7RHI - chains B and C of the 4 polymer chains in the assembly; structure by electron microscopy, 3.31 A resolution.

Chain B:
Protein: Cyclic nucleotide-gated cation channel beta-1
From: Homo sapiens
UniProtKB: Q14028 (CNGB1_HUMAN); residues 454-1251 here = UniProt positions 454-1251
Chain sequence (810 residues; row label = number of the first residue in the row):
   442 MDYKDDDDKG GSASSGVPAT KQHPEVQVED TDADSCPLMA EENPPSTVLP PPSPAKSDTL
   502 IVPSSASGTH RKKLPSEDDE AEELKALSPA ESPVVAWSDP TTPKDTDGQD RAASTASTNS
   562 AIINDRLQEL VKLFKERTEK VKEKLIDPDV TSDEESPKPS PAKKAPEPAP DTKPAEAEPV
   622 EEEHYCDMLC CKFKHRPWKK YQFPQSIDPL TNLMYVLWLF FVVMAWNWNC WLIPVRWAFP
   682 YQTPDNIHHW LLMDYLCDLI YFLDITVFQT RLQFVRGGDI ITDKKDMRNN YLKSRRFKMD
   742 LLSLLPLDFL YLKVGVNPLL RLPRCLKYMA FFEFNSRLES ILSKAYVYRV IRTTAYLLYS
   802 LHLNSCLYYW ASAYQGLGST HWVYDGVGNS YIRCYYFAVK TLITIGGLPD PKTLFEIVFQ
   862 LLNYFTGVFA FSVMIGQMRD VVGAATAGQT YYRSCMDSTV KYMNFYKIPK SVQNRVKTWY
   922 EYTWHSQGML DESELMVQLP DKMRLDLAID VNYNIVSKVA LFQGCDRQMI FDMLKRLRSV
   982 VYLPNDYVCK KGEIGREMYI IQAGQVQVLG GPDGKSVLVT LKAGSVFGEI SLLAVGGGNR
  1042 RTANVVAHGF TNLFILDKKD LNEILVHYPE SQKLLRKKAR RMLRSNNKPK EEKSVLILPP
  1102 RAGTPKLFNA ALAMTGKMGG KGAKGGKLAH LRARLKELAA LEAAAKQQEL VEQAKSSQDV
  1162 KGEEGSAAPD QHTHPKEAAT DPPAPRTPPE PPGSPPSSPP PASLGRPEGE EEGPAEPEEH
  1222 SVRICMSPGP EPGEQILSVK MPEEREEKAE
Not modelled in the structure: 442-644, 751-756, 1085-1251
Sequence notes: expression tag (442-453)
Residues lining bound ligands: cyclic guanosine monophosphate (PCG): V1009, V1020, L1022, V1027, F1028, G1029, E1030, I1031, S1032, R1041, R1042, T1043, A1044, V1046, M1083
What the authors report for this chain:
  - binding site for cyclic guanosine monophosphate: T1043
  - mutagenesis - G848E (Kd 5.7 uM): increased binding to Ca2+

Chain C:
Protein: cGMP-gated cation channel alpha-1
From: Homo sapiens
UniProtKB: P29973 (CNGA1_HUMAN); residues 144-690 here = UniProt positions 144-690
Chain sequence (560 residues; row label = number of the first residue in the row):
   131 MDYKDDDDKG GSASKDKKEE EKKEVVVIDP SGNTYYNWLF CITLPVMYNW TMVIARACFD
   191 ELQSDYLEYW LILDYVSDIV YLIDMFVRTR TGYLEQGLLV KEELKLINKY KSNLQFKLDV
   251 LSLIPTDLLY FKLGWNYPEI RLNRLLRFSR MFEFFQRTET RTNYPNIFRI SNLVMYIVII
   311 IHWNACVFYS ISKAIGFGND TWVYPDINDP EFGRLARKYV YSLYWSTLTL TTIGETPPPV
   371 RDSEYVFVVV DFLIGVLIFA TIVGNIGSMI SNMNAARAEF QARIDAIKQY MHFRNVSKDM
   431 EKRVIKWFDY LWTNKKTVDE KEVLKYLPDK LRAEIAINVH LDTLKKVRIF ADCEAGLLVE
   491 LVLKLQPQVY SPGDYICKKG DIGREMYIIK EGKLAVVADD GVTQFVVLSD GSYFGEISIL
   551 NIKGSKAGNR RTANIKSIGY SDLFCLSKDD LMEALTEYPD AKTMLEEKGK QILMKDGLLD
   611 LNIANAGSDP KDLEEKVTRM EGSVDLLQTR FARILAEYES MQQKLKQRLT KVEKFLKPLI
   671 DTEFSSIEGP GAESGPIDST
Not modelled in the structure: 131-155, 606-690
Sequence notes: expression tag (131-143)
Residues lining bound ligands: cyclic guanosine monophosphate (PCG): C507, V526, F535, F544, G545, E546, I547, S548, R561, T562, A563, I565, I602, K605
What the authors report for this chain:
  - binding site for cyclic guanosine monophosphate: T562

Chain B / chain C interface:
Pairs across the interface (93; chain B residue first):
  L651(B) - K436(C)
  L651(B) - D439(C)
  T652(B) - K436(C)
  V716(B) - Y440(C)  hydrophobic
  V716(B) - N444(C)
  G718(B) - E521(C)  hydrogen bond (backbone-side chain)
  G719(B) - E521(C)  hydrogen bond (backbone-side chain)
  G719(B) - G569(C)
  G719(B) - Y570(C)  hydrogen bond (backbone-backbone)
  D720(B) - I568(C)
  E780(B) - Q411(C)
  E780(B) - K418(C)  hydrogen bond (backbone-side chain)
  S781(B) - K418(C)
  S781(B) - I435(C)
  S781(B) - D439(C)
  L783(B) - K418(C)  hydrogen bond (backbone-side chain)
  S784(B) - H422(C)  hydrogen bond
  R790(B) - Q411(C)
  R790(B) - D415(C)  salt bridge
  T845(B) - I363(C)
  G847(B) - E365(C)
  G848(B) - E365(C)  hydrogen bond (backbone-side chain)
  L849(B) - E365(C)
  D851(B) - E365(C)
  P852(B) - Y354(C)
  K853(B) - E341(C)  salt bridge
  L855(B) - R344(C)
  L855(B) - A346(C)
  L855(B) - R347(C)
  L855(B) - V350(C)  hydrophobic
  I858(B) - R347(C)
  I858(B) - V350(C)  hydrophobic
  I858(B) - Y354(C)  hydrophobic
  V859(B) - V350(C)  hydrophobic
  Q861(B) - Y354(C)
  L862(B) - L353(C)
  L862(B) - Y354(C)  hydrophobic
  L862(B) - T357(C)
  Y865(B) - L358(C)  hydrophobic
  Y865(B) - I363(C)  hydrophobic
  F866(B) - I307(C)  hydrophobic
  F866(B) - V308(C)  hydrophobic
  F866(B) - I311(C)  hydrophobic
  V869(B) - T361(C)
  V869(B) - F389(C)  hydrophobic
  F870(B) - V304(C)  hydrophobic
  F870(B) - I307(C)  hydrophobic
  F870(B) - I392(C)  hydrophobic
  S873(B) - I396(C)
  V874(B) - I396(C)  hydrophobic
  V874(B) - I400(C)  hydrophobic
  Q878(B) - I400(C)
  D881(B) - I400(C)
  D881(B) - S401(C)
  H926(B) - F423(C)
  S927(B) - F423(C)
  S927(B) - R424(C)  hydrogen bond (backbone-side chain)
  Q928(B) - F423(C)
  Q928(B) - R424(C)
  G929(B) - Q419(C)
  E933(B) - Y420(C)  hydrogen bond
  L936(B) - A416(C)
  L936(B) - I417(C)
  M937(B) - Y420(C)  hydrophobic
  Q939(B) - R413(C)
  L940(B) - I417(C)  hydrophobic
  L940(B) - F438(C)  hydrophobic
  P941(B) - W437(C)  hydrophobic
  K943(B) - Y500(C)
  K943(B) - D504(C)  hydrogen bond (side chain-backbone)
  K943(B) - Y505(C)
  M944(B) - V434(C)  hydrophobic
  M944(B) - W437(C)  hydrophobic
  M944(B) - F438(C)  hydrophobic
  D947(B) - M430(C)
  D947(B) - R433(C)  salt bridge
  L948(B) - I417(C)  hydrophobic
  L948(B) - Y420(C)  hydrophobic
  L948(B) - M421(C)  hydrophobic
  I950(B) - M430(C)  hydrophobic
  D951(B) - V426(C)
  D951(B) - S427(C)  hydrogen bond (side chain-backbone)
  D951(B) - M430(C)
  V952(B) - R424(C)
  V952(B) - V426(C)  hydrophobic
  Q969(B) - K508(C)
  Q969(B) - G510(C)
  Q969(B) - D511(C)
  D973(B) - R514(C)  salt bridge
  Q1003(B) - R424(C)
  H1068(B) - I512(C)
  Y1069(B) - I512(C)
  Y1069(B) - R560(C)
Other interface residues (no listed pair), chain B (59 interface residues in all): R717, I721, R778, I846, K976, N1053
Other interface residues (no listed pair), chain C (67 interface residues in all): Y351, V393, G397, K432, T443, P502, K509, G522, N559

Summary:
The interface between chain B and chain C involves 59 residues on one side and 67 on the other, with 11
hydrogen bonds and 4 salt bridges. Polar contacts include R790(B)-D415(C), K853(B)-E341(C) and
D947(B)-R433(C). From the paper: a binding site for cyclic guanosine monophosphate at T1043(B) and T562(C);
G848E of chain B increases binding to Ca2+.
Chain B is Cyclic nucleotide-gated cation channel beta-1 and chain C is cGMP-gated cation channel alpha-1,
both from Homo sapiens; the structure, Cryo-EM structure of human rod CNGA1/B1 channel in cGMP-bound openII
state, was determined by electron microscopy (same publication as 7RH9, 7RHG, 7RHH, 7RHJ, 7RHK and 7RHL).
